Entry 7NFB (X-ray diffraction, 1.33 A resolution); this record covers chains A and C of the 4 polymer chains in the assembly.

== Chain A ==
Molecule: Estrogen receptor
From: Homo sapiens
UniProtKB: P03372 (ESR1_HUMAN); residue numbers follow UniProt; this construct covers 304-548
Sequence (247 residues; row label = number of the first residue in the row):
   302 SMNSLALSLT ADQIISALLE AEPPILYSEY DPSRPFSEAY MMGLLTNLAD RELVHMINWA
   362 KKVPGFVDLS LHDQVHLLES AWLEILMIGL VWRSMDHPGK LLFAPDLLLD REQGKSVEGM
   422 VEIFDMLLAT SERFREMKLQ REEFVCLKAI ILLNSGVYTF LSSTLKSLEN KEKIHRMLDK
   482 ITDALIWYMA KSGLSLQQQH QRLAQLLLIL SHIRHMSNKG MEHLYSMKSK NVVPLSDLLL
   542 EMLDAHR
Not modelled in the structure: 302-305, 462-463
Sequence notes: expression tag (302-303); engineered mutation Ile-315 (Met in P03372), Ile-316 (Val in P03372), Glu-321 (Asp in P03372), Ser-334 (Thr in P03372), Tyr-341 (Ser in P03372), Lys-363 (Arg in P03372), Ser-371 (Thr in P03372), Ser-381 (Cys in P03372), Asp-397 (Glu in P03372), Asp-407 (Asn in P03372), Glu-413 (Asn in P03372), Ser-417 (Cys in P03372), Glu-433 (Ser in P03372), Glu-437 (Met in P03372), Lys-439 (Asn in P03372), Arg-442 (Gly in P03372), Ala-450 (Ser in P03372), Asn-471 (Glu in P03372), Glu-473 (Asp in P03372), Lys-474 (His in P03372), Met-478 (Val in P03372), Ala-485 (Thr in P03372), Trp-488 (His in P03372), Tyr-489 (Leu in P03372), Ser-493 (Ala in P03372), Ser-496 (Thr in P03372), Ser-530 (Cys in P03372), Ser-537 (Tyr in P03372)
Ion coordination: Na+ site 1 near Gly-400 (its only coordinating residue here); Na+ site 2 near Leu-497 (its only coordinating residue here)
Small-molecule neighbours: genistein (GEN): Met-343, Leu-346, Thr-347, Leu-349, Ala-350, Glu-353, Leu-384, Leu-387, Met-388, Leu-391, Arg-394, Phe-404, Met-421, Ile-424, Gly-521, His-524, Leu-525, Met-528
From the paper describing this entry:
  - binding site for genistein: Glu-353, Arg-394, Phe-404, His-524
  - contacts within the chain: Arg-335/Tyr-341 (cation-pi contact), Asp-332/Tyr-341 (hydrogen bond), Leu-320/Arg-442 (hydrophobic contact), Trp-393/Arg-442 (hydrophobic contact), Arg-442/Phe-445 (hydrophobic contact), Arg-442/Val-446 (hydrophobic contact)
  - self-association interface (contacts with another copy of this molecule); pairs are residue here / residue on that copy: Glu-437/Lys-472

== Chain C ==
Molecule: Nuclear receptor coactivator 2
UniProtKB: Q15596 (NCOA2_HUMAN); residues 686-699 here = UniProt positions 686-699
Sequence (15 residues; each row starts with the number of its first residue):
   685 XKHKILHRLL QDSSS
Not modelled in the structure: 685-686, 697-699
Modified / non-standard residues: ACE (acetyl group) at position 685
Sequence notes: acetylation (685)

== How chain A and chain C interact ==
Residue-residue contacts - 20 pairs, chain A then chain C:
  Ile-358(A) / Leu-690(C)  hydrophobic
  Ile-358(A) / Leu-693(C)  hydrophobic
  Ile-358(A) / Leu-694(C)  hydrophobic
  Lys-362(A) / Leu-693(C)  hydrogen bond (side chain-backbone)
  Lys-362(A) / Leu-694(C)
  Lys-362(A) / Asp-696(C)
  Leu-372(A) / His-691(C)
  Gln-375(A) / Leu-694(C)
  Val-376(A) / Lys-688(C)
  Val-376(A) / Leu-690(C)
  Val-376(A) / His-691(C)
  Val-376(A) / Leu-694(C)  hydrophobic
  Leu-379(A) / Leu-694(C)  hydrophobic
  Glu-380(A) / Lys-688(C)  salt bridge
  Glu-380(A) / Leu-690(C)
  Leu-539(A) / Ile-689(C)  hydrophobic
  Leu-539(A) / Leu-690(C)
  Glu-542(A) / Lys-688(C)
  Glu-542(A) / Ile-689(C)  hydrogen bond (side chain-backbone)
  Met-543(A) / Leu-690(C)  hydrophobic
Also at the interface, not in a pair above, chain A (12 interface residues in all): Phe-367, Asp-538
Also at the interface, not in a pair above, chain C (8 interface residues in all): Gln-695

== Overview ==
12 residues of chain A face 8 of chain C across their interface; the contacts include 2 hydrogen bonds and 1
salt bridge. Polar contacts include Glu-380(A)/Lys-688(C), Lys-362(A)/Leu-693(C) and Glu-542(A)/Ile-689(C).
Bound to chain A: genistein. The paper reports a binding site for genistein at Glu-353(A), Arg-394(A) and
Phe-404(A) among others; a self-association interface involving Glu-437(A).
Chain A is Estrogen receptor (Homo sapiens) and chain C is Nuclear receptor coactivator 2; the structure,
ER-PRS*(+) (Y537S) in complex with genistein and SRC-2 coactivator peptide, was determined by X-ray
diffraction (same publication as 7NDO and 7NEL).
